Entry 8OOC (electron microscopy, 2.93 A resolution); this record covers chains F and G of the 10 polymer chains in the assembly.

== Chain F ==
Molecule: RuvB-like helicase
Organism: Thermochaetoides thermophila
Notes: EC 3.6.4.12
UniProt: G0RYC2 (G0RYC2_CHATD); numbering as in UniProt (aligned over 1-488)
Chain sequence (488 residues; row label = number of the first residue in the row):
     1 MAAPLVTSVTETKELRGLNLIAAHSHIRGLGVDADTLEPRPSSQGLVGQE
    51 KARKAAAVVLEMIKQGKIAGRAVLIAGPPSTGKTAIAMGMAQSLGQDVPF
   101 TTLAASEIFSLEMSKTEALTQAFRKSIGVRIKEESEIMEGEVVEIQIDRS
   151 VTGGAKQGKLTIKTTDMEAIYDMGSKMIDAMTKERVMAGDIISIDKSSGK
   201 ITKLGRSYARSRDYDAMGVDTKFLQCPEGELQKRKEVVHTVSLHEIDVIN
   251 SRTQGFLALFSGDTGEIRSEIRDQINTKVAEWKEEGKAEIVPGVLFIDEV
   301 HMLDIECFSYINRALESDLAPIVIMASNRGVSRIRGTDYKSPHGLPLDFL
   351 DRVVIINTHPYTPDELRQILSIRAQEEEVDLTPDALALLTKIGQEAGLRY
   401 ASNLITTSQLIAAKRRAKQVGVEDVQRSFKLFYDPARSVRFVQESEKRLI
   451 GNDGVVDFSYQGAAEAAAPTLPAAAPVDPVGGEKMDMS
Not modelled in the structure: 1-16, 151-155, 461-488
Ligand contacts: ADP (adenosine-5'-diphosphate): A23, H24, H26, I27, G45, L46, V47, Q49, P78, P79, S80, T81, G82, K83, T84, A85, Y361, I369, L398, R399

== Chain G ==
Molecule: Chromatin-remodeling ATPase Ino80
Organism: Thermochaetoides thermophila
Notes: EC 3.6.4.-
Chain sequence (1134 residues; numbered 718 to 1851; the number before each row is that of its first residue):
   718 LELKFQSKGYNQIYDQIWRDLARKDVSKVFRLATDSYATKASNLKKTAIL
   768 ASKEAKRWQLRTNKGTKDLQARAKRVMRDMMGFWKRNEREERDLRKAAER
   818 LELENARKEEADREAARQRRKLNFLISQTELYSHFISKKIKTHEVERSTD
   868 HPDVATDEKDKIPEPTLNINVPEPTGPIAPKVTDFNSLDFDNEDESALQA
   918 AAMANAQNAIAEAQKKAREFNKDETKLDEDGEMNFQHPELTEFEVAQPKL
   968 LNCQLKEYQLKGLNWLVNLYEQGINGILADEMGLGKTVQSISVMAYLAER
  1018 YDIWGPFLVVAPASTLHNWQQEVSKFVPDFKVLPYWGTAADRKVLRKFWD
  1068 RKHTTYKKDSPFHVMITSYQLVVSDVAYFQKMKWQYMILDEAQAIKSSQS
  1118 SRWKCLLGFHCRNRLLLTGTPIQNNMQELWALLHFIMPSLFDSHDEFSEW
  1168 FSKDIESHAQSNTKLNEDQLKRLHMILKPFMLRRVKKHVQKELGDKIEID
  1218 VFCELSYRQRAMYQSLRNQISIMDLIEKATVGDNEDSATLMNLVMQFRKV
  1268 CNHPDLFERADTSSPFFCGHFAETGSFLREGTNVALGYSTRSLVEYRLPR
  1318 LIWCDGGRLDKPGPGNLVAGFRSKYLNHMMNIWTPENIRSSLEGIENFTW
  1368 LRFVDTSLQEAYRASHTDVFARAVDLASKQNRLGHMQIVYDEPEDKKWTP
  1418 VHALFQICERENPKAVAEITTEGVLRDLMNIARVKYRELGLCRLEKAARP
  1468 RASAPPIEVVCDSRSAVIERENIMFHPAMRKALFGPTPSEIKEASFGPRP
  1518 VTLYPPRALLPAPDHDKQRFTNITVPSMARFVTDSGKLAKLDELLRELKE
  1568 GGHRVLLYFQMTRMIDLMEEYLTYRNYKYCRLDGSTKLEDRRDTVADFQT
  1618 RPEIFIFLLSTRAGGLGINLTTADTVIFYDSDWNPTIDSQAMDRAHRLGQ
  1668 TKQVTVYRLITRGTIEERIRKRALQKEEVQRVVITGTGSVDFSGRRPPEN
  1718 RNRDIAMWLADDEQAEMIERREKELIESGEYDKIMQQRRKGGKRKRGAAN
  1768 GDTVPSLEDMYHEGEGHFDDNKGSGAATPVDADSLGRGGKRKKAGGSKKA
  1818 KTTKQRLAIADGEIDIDYKDDDDKGTDYKDDDDK
Not modelled in the structure: 718-1220, 1242-1255, 1597-1851

== Chain F / chain G interface ==
Contacting residue pairs (72):
  Q96(F) - I1362(G)
  I131(F) - F1370(G)  hydrophobic
  I131(F) - L1421(G)  hydrophobic
  E133(F) - R1369(G)  salt bridge
  E133(F) - F1370(G)
  E133(F) - V1418(G)
  E139(F) - R1356(G)  salt bridge
  R149(F) - R1516(G)
  S150(F) - R1516(G)  hydrogen bond (backbone-side chain)
  K156(F) - R1516(G)
  E184(F) - Q1376(G)
  D195(F) - R1369(G)  salt bridge
  S197(F) - R1369(G)  hydrogen bond
  S197(F) - H1419(G)
  K200(F) - S1374(G)
  K200(F) - E1377(G)  salt bridge
  I201(F) - Q1376(G)
  T202(F) - P1352(G)
  T202(F) - S1374(G)
  T202(F) - Q1376(G)  hydrogen bond
  K203(F) - P1352(G)
  K203(F) - Q1376(G)  hydrogen bond (backbone-side chain)
  L204(F) - P1352(G)  hydrophobic
  L204(F) - R1356(G)
  V219(F) - K1341(G)
  V219(F) - H1345(G)
  D220(F) - H1345(G)
  K222(F) - M1346(G)
  L224(F) - E1353(G)
  K235(F) - E1360(G)  salt bridge
  V237(F) - E1360(G)
  V238(F) - G1361(G)  hydrogen bond (backbone-backbone)
  H239(F) - L1359(G)
  H239(F) - G1361(G)
  H239(F) - T1366(G)  hydrogen bond (side chain-backbone)
  H239(F) - R1369(G)
  H239(F) - F1370(G)
  T240(F) - G1361(G)  hydrogen bond (backbone-backbone)
  T240(F) - I1362(G)
  T240(F) - T1366(G)
  V241(F) - F1422(G)  hydrophobic
  I246(F) - I1424(G)  hydrophobic
  I249(F) - V1371(G)  hydrophobic
  I249(F) - F1422(G)  hydrophobic
  N250(F) - F1422(G)  hydrogen bond (side chain-backbone)
  N250(F) - Q1423(G)
  N250(F) - I1424(G)  hydrogen bond (side chain-backbone)
  N250(F) - C1425(G)  hydrogen bond (side chain-backbone)
  Q254(F) - A1381(G)
  Q254(F) - R1389(G)  hydrogen bond
  F256(F) - W1367(G)  hydrophobic
  F256(F) - V1371(G)  hydrophobic
  F256(F) - T1373(G)
  L257(F) - W1350(G)  hydrophobic
  L257(F) - A1381(G)
  L257(F) - S1382(G)
  L257(F) - R1389(G)
  L259(F) - W1367(G)
  F260(F) - I1349(G)  hydrophobic
  F260(F) - W1350(G)  hydrophobic
  F260(F) - N1364(G)
  F260(F) - F1365(G)  hydrophobic
  F260(F) - W1367(G)  hydrophobic
  Q274(F) - C1425(G)  hydrogen bond
  Q274(F) - E1428(G)  hydrogen bond (side chain-backbone)
  K278(F) - K1414(G)
  K278(F) - I1424(G)
  K278(F) - E1428(G)  salt bridge
  E281(F) - K1414(G)  salt bridge
  W282(F) - L1421(G)  hydrophobic
  W282(F) - F1422(G)  hydrophobic
  W282(F) - I1424(G)  hydrophobic
Interface residues without a listed pair, chain F (43 interface residues in all): S135, S198, T221, E245, T253, I275
Interface residues without a listed pair, chain G (42 interface residues in all): S1340, L1375, A1378, Y1379, L1393, P1515

== In short ==
Chain F and chain G form an interface of 43 and 42 residues respectively, with 13 hydrogen bonds and 7 salt
bridges. Polar pairs include E133(F)-R1369(G), E139(F)-R1356(G) and D195(F)-R1369(G). Ligands of chain F: ADP.
Chain F is RuvB-like helicase and chain G is Chromatin-remodeling ATPase Ino80, both from Thermochaetoides
thermophila; the structure, CryoEM Structure INO80core Hexasome complex Rvb core refinement state1, was
determined by electron microscopy (same publication as 8OO7, 8OO9, 8OOA, 8OOF, 8OOP, 8OOR, 8OOS and 8OOT).
